PDB entry 7CH9 | electron microscopy, 3.50 A resolution | chains G and I of the 12 polymer chains in the assembly

Chain G:
Protein: Probable permease of ABC transporter
Source organism: Pseudomonas aeruginosa (strain ATCC 15692 / DSM 22644 / CIP 104116 / JCM 14847 / LMG 12228 / 1C / PRS 101 / PAO1)
UniProt: Q9HVW2 (Q9HVW2_PSEAE); residue numbers follow UniProt; this construct covers 1-265
Chain sequence (265 residues; row label = number of the first residue in the row):
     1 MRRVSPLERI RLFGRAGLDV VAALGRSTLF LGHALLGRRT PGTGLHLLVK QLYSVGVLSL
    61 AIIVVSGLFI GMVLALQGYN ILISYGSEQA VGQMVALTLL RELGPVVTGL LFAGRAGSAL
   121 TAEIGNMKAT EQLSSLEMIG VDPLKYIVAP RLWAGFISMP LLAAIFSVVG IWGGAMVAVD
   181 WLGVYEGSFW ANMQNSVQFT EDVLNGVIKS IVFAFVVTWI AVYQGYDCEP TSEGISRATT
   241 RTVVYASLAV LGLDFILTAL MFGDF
Unresolved in the structure: 1-4, 263-265
Small-molecule neighbours:
  - 3-sn-phosphatidic acid (LPP; 2-(hexadecanoyloxy)-1-[(phosphonooxy)methyl]ethyl hexadecanoate), molecule 1: Val20, Ala23, Leu24, Ser27, Val212, Phe215, Val216, Trp219, Ile220, Tyr223, Gln224, Arg241, Tyr245, Leu248, Ala249, Gly252, Leu253, Phe255, Ile256
  - 3-sn-phosphatidic acid (LPP), molecule 2: Leu74, Gln77, Ile81, Leu82, Tyr85, Met94, Thr98, Glu102, Leu103

Chain I:
Protein: Probable ATP-binding component of ABC transporter
Source organism: Pseudomonas aeruginosa (strain ATCC 15692 / DSM 22644 / CIP 104116 / JCM 14847 / LMG 12228 / 1C / PRS 101 / PAO1)
UniProt: Q9HVW1 (Q9HVW1_PSEAE); residues 1-269 here = UniProt positions 1-269
Chain sequence (269 residues; numbered 1 to 269; the number before each row is that of its first residue):
     1 MSTDSAYAVE LKGLTFKRGS RAIFDNIDVR IPRGKVTGIM GPSGCGKTTL LRLIASQLRP
    61 SKGEVWVNGQ NLPQLSRGDL FDMRKQFGVL FQSGALFTDL DVFENVAFPL RVHTQLPEEM
   121 IRDIVLMKLQ AVGLRGAVEL MPDELSGGMK RRVALARAIA LDPQILLYDE PFVGQDPIAM
   181 GVLVRLIRLL NDALGITSIV VSHDLAETAS IADYIYIVGD GRVLGHGTPD VLKETDDPRI
   241 RQFVKGIPDG PVPFHYPARD YRADLLGER
Unresolved in the structure: 1-5, 268-269

Interface between chain G and chain I:
Contacting residue pairs - 35 pairs, chain G then chain I:
  Pro41(G) with Phe81(I), hydrophobic; Val112(I)
  Gln51(G) with Asp99(I)
  Thr130(G) with Ser93(I), hydrogen bond; Ala95(I)
  Glu131(G) with Phe91(I); Gln92(I); Ala95(I)
  Gln132(G) with Ala95(I); Leu96(I); Phe97(I); Thr98(I), hydrogen bond
  Ser134(G) with Arg52(I), hydrogen bond; Gln57(I), hydrogen bond; Phe91(I)
  Ser135(G) with Phe91(I); Arg157(I), hydrogen bond
  Leu136(G) with Phe97(I), hydrophobic; Phe108(I), hydrophobic
  Glu137(G) with Gln57(I); Arg84(I), salt bridge
  Met138(G) with Ala55(I), hydrophobic; Gln57(I); Arg84(I); Val89(I), hydrophobic; Phe91(I), hydrophobic
  Ile139(G) with Phe97(I), hydrophobic; Phe108(I), hydrophobic; Pro109(I), hydrophobic; His113(I), hydrogen bond (backbone-side chain); Arg157(I)
  Gly140(G) with Arg84(I)
  Val141(G) with Val112(I), hydrophobic
  Tyr146(G) with Phe108(I)
  Arg151(G) with Asp99(I), salt bridge
Also at the interface, not in a pair above, chain G (18 interface residues in all): Lys50, Glu123, Met127
Also at the interface, not in a pair above, chain I (21 interface residues in all): Leu100, Asp169

Summary:
Chain G and chain I form an interface of 18 and 21 residues respectively; the contacts include 6 hydrogen
bonds and 2 salt bridges. Among the polar pairs are Glu137(G)-Arg84(I), Arg151(G)-Asp99(I) and
Thr130(G)-Ser93(I). Bound to chain G: 3-sn-phosphatidic acid.
Here chain G is Probable permease of ABC transporter and chain I is Probable ATP-binding component of ABC
transporter, both from Pseudomonas aeruginosa (strain ATCC 15692 / DSM 22644 / CIP 104116 / JCM 14847 / LMG
12228 / 1C / PRS 101 / PAO1). Entry 7CH9 (Cryo-EM structure of P.aeruginosa MlaFEBD) was determined by
electron microscopy (same publication as 7CH8, 7CH6, 7CH7 and 7CHA).
